8ICQ - chains P and A of the 3 polymer chains in the assembly; structure by X-ray diffraction, 3.00 A resolution.

[Chain P]
Molecule: 7-nt DNA strand
Sequence (7 nucleotides; row label = number of the first residue in the row):
     1 TCTAATG

[Chain A]
Name: Protein (DNA polymerase beta (e.c.2.7.7.7))
Organism: Homo sapiens
UniProtKB: P06746 (DPOB_HUMAN); residues 2-335 here correspond to UniProt positions 1-334 (UniProt number = residue number - 1)
Amino-acid sequence (335 residues; row label = number of the first residue in the row):
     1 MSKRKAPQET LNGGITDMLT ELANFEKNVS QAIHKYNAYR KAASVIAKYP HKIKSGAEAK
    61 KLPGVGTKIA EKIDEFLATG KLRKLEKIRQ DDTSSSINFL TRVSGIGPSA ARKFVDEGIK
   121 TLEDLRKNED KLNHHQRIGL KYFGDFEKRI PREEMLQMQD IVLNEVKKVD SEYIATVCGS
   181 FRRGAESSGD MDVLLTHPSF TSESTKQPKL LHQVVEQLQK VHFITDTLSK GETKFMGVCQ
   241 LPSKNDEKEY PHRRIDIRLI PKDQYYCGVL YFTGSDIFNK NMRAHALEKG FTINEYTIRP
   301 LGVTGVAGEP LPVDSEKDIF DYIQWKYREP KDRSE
Not modelled in the structure: 1-8
UniProt features mapped onto this chain:
  - binding site (K(+)): Lys61
  - binding site (Na(+)): Lys61

[How chain P and chain A interact]
Pairs across the interface (14):
  DA4(P) with Ser109(A), phosphate contact
  DA5(P) with Gly105(A), sugar contact; Gly107(A), hydrogen bond to the phosphate; Pro108(A), phosphate contact; Ser109(A), hydrogen bond to the phosphate; Ala110(A), hydrogen bond to the phosphate
  DT6(P) with Val103(A), phosphate contact; Ser104(A), phosphate contact; Gly105(A), hydrogen bond to the phosphate; Ile106(A), hydrogen bond to the phosphate; Gly107(A), phosphate contact; Lys234(A), base contact
  DG7(P) with Arg254(A), salt bridge to the phosphate; Asp256(A), phosphate contact
Also at the interface, not in a pair above, chain A (16 interface residues in all): Thr101, Asp190, Asp192, Met236, Arg258

[Overview]
4 residues of chain P face 16 of chain A across their interface; the contacts include 5 hydrogen bonds and 1
salt bridge. Polar contacts include DA5(P)-Gly107(A), DA5(P)-Ser109(A) and DA5(P)-Ala110(A). From UniProt:
K+-binding residue Lys61(A) and Na+-binding residue Lys61(A) on chain A.
Chain P is a 7-nt DNA strand and chain A is Protein (DNA polymerase beta (e.c.2.7.7.7)) (Homo sapiens); the
structure, DNA polymerase beta (pol B) (e.c.2.7.7.7) complexed with seven base pairs of DNA; soaked in the
..., was determined by X-ray diffraction together with 1ZQT, 7ICE, 7ICF, 7ICG, 7ICH, 7ICI and 39 further
entries from the same study.
